PDB entry 8HH9 | electron microscopy, 3.60 A resolution | chains C and G of the 7 polymer chains in the assembly

[Chain C]
Protein: ATP synthase subunit alpha
From: Bacillus sp. PS3
Notes: EC 7.1.2.2
Reference sequence: A0A0M3VGF9 (A0A0M3VGF9_BACP3); residues 2-502 here = UniProt positions 2-502
Amino-acid sequence (501 residues; numbered 2 to 502; the number before each row is that of its first residue):
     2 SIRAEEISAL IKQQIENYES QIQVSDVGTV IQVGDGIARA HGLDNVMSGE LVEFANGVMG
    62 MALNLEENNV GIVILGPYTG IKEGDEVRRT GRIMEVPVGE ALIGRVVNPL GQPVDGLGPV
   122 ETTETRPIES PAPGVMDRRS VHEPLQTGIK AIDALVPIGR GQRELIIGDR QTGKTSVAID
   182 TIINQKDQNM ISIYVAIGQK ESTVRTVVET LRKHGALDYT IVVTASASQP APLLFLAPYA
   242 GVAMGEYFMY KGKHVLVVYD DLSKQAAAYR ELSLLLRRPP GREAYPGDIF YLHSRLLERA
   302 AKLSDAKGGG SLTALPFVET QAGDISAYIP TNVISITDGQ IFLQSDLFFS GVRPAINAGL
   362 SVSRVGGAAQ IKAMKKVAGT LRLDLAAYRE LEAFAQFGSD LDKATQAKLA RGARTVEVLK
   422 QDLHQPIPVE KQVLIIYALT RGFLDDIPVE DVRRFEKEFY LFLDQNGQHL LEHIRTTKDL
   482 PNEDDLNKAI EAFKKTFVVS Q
Unresolved in the structure: 2-23, 502
Differences from the reference sequence: conflict Pro-132 (Arg in A0A0M3VGF9), Ser-193 (Cys in A0A0M3VGF9), Phe-463 (Trp in A0A0M3VGF9)
Ion coordination: Mg2+: Thr-176 (together with ATP)
Residues lining bound ligands: ATP (adenosine-5'-triphosphate): Asp-170, Arg-171, Gln-172, Thr-173, Gly-174, Lys-175, Thr-176, Ser-177, Glu-320, Phe-349, Arg-354, Pro-355, Gln-422, Asp-423, Leu-424

[Chain G]
Protein: ATP synthase gamma chain
From: Bacillus sp. PS3
Reference sequence: A0A0M4TPJ7 (A0A0M4TPJ7_BACP3); residue numbers follow UniProt; this construct covers 2-285
Amino-acid sequence (284 residues; numbered 2 to 285; the number before each row is that of its first residue):
     2 ASLRDIKTRI NATKKTSQIT KAMEMVSTSK LNRAEQNAKS FVPYMEKIQE VVANVALGAG
    62 GASHPMLVSR PVKKTGYLVI TSDRGLAGAY NSNVLRLVYQ TIQKRHASPD EYAIIVIGRV
   122 GLSFFRKRNM PVILDITRLP DQPSFADIKE IARKTVGLFA DGTFDELYMY YNHYVSAIQQ
   182 EVTERKLLPL TDLAENKQRT VYEFEPSQEE ILDVLLPQYA ESLIYGALLD AKASEHAARM
   242 TAMKNATDNA NELIRTLTLS YNRARQAAIT QEITEIVAGA NALQ
Unresolved in the structure: 285

[Interface between chain C and chain G]
Residue-residue contacts (6; chain C residue first):
  Pro-280(C) / Leu-284(G)  hydrophobic
  Arg-283(C) / Glu-276(G)
  Glu-284(C) / Glu-276(G)  hydrogen bond (backbone-side chain)
  Asp-401(C) / Arg-85(G)  salt bridge
  Asp-401(C) / Arg-120(G)  salt bridge
  Asp-401(C) / Arg-139(G)  salt bridge
Interface residues without a listed pair, chain C (7 interface residues in all): Pro-281, Asp-325, Ser-400
Interface residues without a listed pair, chain G (7 interface residues in all): Ser-3, Gly-280

[In short]
Chain C and chain G each contribute 7 residues to their interface; the contacts include 1 hydrogen bond and 3
salt bridges. Polar contacts include Asp-401(C)/Arg-85(G), Asp-401(C)/Arg-120(G) and Asp-401(C)/Arg-139(G).
Bound to chain C: ATP.
Here chain C is ATP synthase subunit alpha and chain G is ATP synthase gamma chain, both from Bacillus sp.
PS3. Entry 8HH9 (F1 domain of FoF1-ATPase from Bacillus PS3, 90 degrees, low ATP) was determined by electron
microscopy (same publication as 8HH1, 8HH2, 8HH3, 8HH4, 8HH5, 8HH6 and 5 further entries).
